PDB entry 6IOL | electron microscopy, 3.76 A resolution | chains F and E of the 12 polymer chains in the assembly

Chain F (and E):
Molecule: Multidrug resistance protein MexB
Organism: Pseudomonas aeruginosa PAO1
Notes: chain E of this document is another copy of the same molecule, construct and numbering; everything in this record applies to it too
Reference sequence: P52002 (MEXB_PSEAE); numbering as in UniProt (aligned over 1-1046)
Sequence (1054 residues; each row starts with the number of its first residue):
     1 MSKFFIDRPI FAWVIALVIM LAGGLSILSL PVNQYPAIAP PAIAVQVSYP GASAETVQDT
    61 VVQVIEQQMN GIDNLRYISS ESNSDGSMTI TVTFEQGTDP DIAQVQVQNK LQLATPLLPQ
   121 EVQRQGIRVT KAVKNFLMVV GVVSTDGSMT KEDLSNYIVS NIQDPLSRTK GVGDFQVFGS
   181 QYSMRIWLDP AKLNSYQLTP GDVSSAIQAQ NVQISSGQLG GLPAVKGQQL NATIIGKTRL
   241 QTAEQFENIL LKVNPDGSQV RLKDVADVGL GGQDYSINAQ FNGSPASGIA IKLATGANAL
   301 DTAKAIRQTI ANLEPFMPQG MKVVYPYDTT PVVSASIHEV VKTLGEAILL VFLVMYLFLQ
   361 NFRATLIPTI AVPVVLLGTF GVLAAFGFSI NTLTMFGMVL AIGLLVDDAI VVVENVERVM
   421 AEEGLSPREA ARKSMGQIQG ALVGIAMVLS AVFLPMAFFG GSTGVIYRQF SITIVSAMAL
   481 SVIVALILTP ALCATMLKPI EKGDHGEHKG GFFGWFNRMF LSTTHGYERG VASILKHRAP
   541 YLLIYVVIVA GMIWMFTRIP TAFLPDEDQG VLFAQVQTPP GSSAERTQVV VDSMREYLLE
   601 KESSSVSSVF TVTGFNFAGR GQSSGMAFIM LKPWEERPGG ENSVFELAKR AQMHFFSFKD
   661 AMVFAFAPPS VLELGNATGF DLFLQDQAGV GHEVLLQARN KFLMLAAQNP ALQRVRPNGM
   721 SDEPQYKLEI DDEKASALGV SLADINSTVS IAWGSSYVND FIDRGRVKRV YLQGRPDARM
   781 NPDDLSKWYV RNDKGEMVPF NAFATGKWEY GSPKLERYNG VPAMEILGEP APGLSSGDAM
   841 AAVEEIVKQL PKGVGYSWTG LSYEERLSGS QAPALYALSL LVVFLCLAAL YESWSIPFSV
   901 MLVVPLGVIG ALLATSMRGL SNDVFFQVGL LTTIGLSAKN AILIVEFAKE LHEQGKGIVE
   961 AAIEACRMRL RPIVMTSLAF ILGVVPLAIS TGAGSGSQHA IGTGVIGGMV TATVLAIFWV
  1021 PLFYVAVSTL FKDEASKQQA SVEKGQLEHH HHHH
Unresolved in the structure: 500-505, 1031-1054 (chain E: 1031-1054)
Sequence notes: expression tag (1047-1054)
Curated features (UniProtKB/Swiss-Prot):
  - mutagenesis: Asp407 (D407N: Proton counter-transport is compromised, thereby preventing efflux pump activity, in vitro)

How chain F and chain E interact:
Contacting residue pairs (121; chain F residue first):
  Tyr49(F) - Ser215(E)
  Gly51(F) - Ser215(E)
  Gly51(F) - Ser216(E)  hydrogen bond (backbone-backbone)
  Gly51(F) - Gly217(E)  hydrogen bond (backbone-backbone)
  Ser53(F) - Thr233(E)
  Ser53(F) - Ile234(E)  hydrogen bond (side chain-backbone)
  Glu55(F) - Ile235(E)
  Thr56(F) - Gln213(E)  hydrogen bond
  Thr56(F) - Ile214(E)
  Asp59(F) - Ile762(E)
  Asp59(F) - Val767(E)
  Thr60(F) - Arg239(E)
  Gln63(F) - Ile762(E)
  Gln63(F) - Val767(E)
  Val64(F) - Val767(E)  hydrophobic
  Glu66(F) - Arg168(E)  hydrogen bond (backbone-side chain)
  Gln67(F) - Gln181(E)  hydrogen bond
  Gln67(F) - Arg766(E)
  Gln67(F) - Val767(E)  hydrogen bond (side chain-backbone)
  Met69(F) - Arg168(E)  hydrogen bond (backbone-side chain)
  Asn70(F) - Gln163(E)
  Asn70(F) - Ser167(E)
  Asn70(F) - Phe175(E)
  Gly71(F) - Ser167(E)  hydrogen bond (backbone-backbone)
  Gly71(F) - Val172(E)
  Gly71(F) - Gly173(E)
  Leu75(F) - Arg168(E)
  Leu75(F) - Lys170(E)
  Ile78(F) - Arg168(E)
  Ile102(F) - Asp101(E)
  Ile102(F) - Val105(E)  hydrophobic
  Val105(F) - Gln108(E)
  Gln106(F) - Asp101(E)
  Gln106(F) - Gln104(E)
  Gln106(F) - Lys131(E)
  Asn109(F) - Gln104(E)
  Asn109(F) - Gln108(E)  hydrogen bond
  Asn109(F) - Val129(E)
  Leu113(F) - Arg128(E)
  Pro116(F) - Arg124(E)
  Leu117(F) - Tyr757(E)
  Trp187(F) - Pro223(E)
  Tyr275(F) - Leu222(E)
  Tyr275(F) - Pro223(E)
  Gly581(F) - Asn231(E)
  Ser582(F) - Asn231(E)  hydrogen bond (backbone-side chain)
  Ser583(F) - Gln228(E)
  Ser583(F) - Gln229(E)
  Glu585(F) - Lys226(E)
  Glu585(F) - Gly227(E)  hydrogen bond (side chain-backbone)
  Glu585(F) - Gln228(E)
  Glu585(F) - Gln229(E)
  Arg586(F) - Gln229(E)
  Gln622(F) - Gln218(E)
  Gln622(F) - Gly220(E)  hydrogen bond (side chain-backbone)
  Gln622(F) - Gly221(E)
  Gln622(F) - Leu222(E)
  Gln622(F) - Asn231(E)  hydrogen bond
  Gln687(F) - Phe316(E)
  Ala688(F) - Arg764(E)
  Gly689(F) - Arg764(E)
  Glu723(F) - Thr233(E)
  Pro724(F) - Ala232(E)
  Pro724(F) - Thr233(E)
  Gln725(F) - Thr233(E)
  Gln725(F) - Ile235(E)
  Tyr726(F) - Leu219(E)  hydrophobic
  Tyr726(F) - Thr233(E)  hydrogen bond (backbone-backbone)
  Tyr726(F) - Ile234(E)
  Tyr726(F) - Ile235(E)  hydrogen bond (backbone-backbone)
  Lys727(F) - Ile235(E)
  Leu728(F) - Ile234(E)  hydrophobic
  Leu728(F) - Ile235(E)  hydrogen bond (backbone-backbone)
  Leu728(F) - Gly236(E)
  Ile730(F) - Lys237(E)
  Asp732(F) - Gln210(E)
  Asp732(F) - Lys237(E)  salt bridge
  Asp732(F) - Leu250(E)
  Glu733(F) - Leu250(E)
  Glu733(F) - Gln259(E)  hydrogen bond
  Ser736(F) - Leu250(E)
  Ser736(F) - Val253(E)
  Ala737(F) - Val253(E)  hydrophobic
  Ala737(F) - Pro255(E)
  Leu742(F) - Gln210(E)
  Asn746(F) - Ala209(E)  hydrogen bond (side chain-backbone)
  Asn746(F) - Val212(E)
  Asn746(F) - Ile214(E)
  Asn746(F) - Lys237(E)
  Val749(F) - Ser216(E)
  Ser750(F) - Ser215(E)
  Trp753(F) - Ser216(E)
  Trp753(F) - Gly217(E)
  Pro776(F) - Pro223(E)
  Pro776(F) - Val225(E)
  Asp777(F) - Val225(E)
  Arg779(F) - Gln218(E)
  Arg779(F) - Gly221(E)  hydrogen bond (side chain-backbone)
  Arg779(F) - Pro223(E)  hydrogen bond (side chain-backbone)
  Met780(F) - Leu219(E)
  Met780(F) - Gly220(E)  hydrogen bond (backbone-backbone)
  Met780(F) - Ala224(E)  hydrophobic
  Met780(F) - Val225(E)
  Met780(F) - Gln228(E)
  Asn781(F) - Leu219(E)
  Pro782(F) - Leu219(E)  hydrophobic
  Lys794(F) - Pro255(E)
  Trp808(F) - Ala232(E)  hydrophobic
  Glu809(F) - Ile235(E)
  Asn819(F) - Arg168(E)
  Leu878(F) - Leu25(E)  hydrophobic
  Leu885(F) - Val14(E)
  Leu885(F) - Leu17(E)  hydrophobic
  Leu885(F) - Leu21(E)  hydrophobic
  Ala888(F) - Ile10(E)
  Ala889(F) - Phe11(E)
  Ala889(F) - Val14(E)  hydrophobic
  Glu892(F) - Arg8(E)
  Glu892(F) - Ile10(E)
  Ser893(F) - Ile10(E)
  Trp894(F) - Ile10(E)
Interface residues without a listed pair, chain F (78 interface residues in all): Pro50, Ala52, Asp73, Lys110, Gln112, Ala584, Gly754, Leu785, Arg817, Gly853, Val882
Interface residues without a listed pair, chain E (72 interface residues in all): Trp13, Val18, Gln125, Gly126, Asp174, Leu230, Asn254, Arg261, Asp760, Gly765, Arg769

Summary:
Chain F and chain E form an interface of 78 and 72 residues respectively, with 22 hydrogen bonds and 1 salt
bridge. Among the polar pairs are Asp732(F)-Lys237(E), Ser53(F)-Ile234(E) and Thr56(F)-Gln213(E). Curated
annotation (UniProt) lists one mutagenesis site on chain F.
Chain F and chain E are both Multidrug resistance protein MexB (Pseudomonas aeruginosa PAO1); the structure,
Cryo-EM structure of multidrug efflux pump MexAB-OprM (60 degree state), was determined by electron microscopy
(same publication as 6IOK).
